Entry 4KC8 (X-ray diffraction, 1.76 A resolution); this record covers chain A.

Chain A:
Protein: Glycoside hydrolase, family 43
From: Thermotoga petrophila
Notes: EC 3.2.1.99; fragment: arabinanase
UniProt: A5IKD4 (A5IKD4_THEP1); residue numbers follow UniProt; this construct covers 21-471
Chain sequence (474 residues; row label = number of the first residue in the row; numbers below 1 keep their minus sign (Met-2 is residue -2)):
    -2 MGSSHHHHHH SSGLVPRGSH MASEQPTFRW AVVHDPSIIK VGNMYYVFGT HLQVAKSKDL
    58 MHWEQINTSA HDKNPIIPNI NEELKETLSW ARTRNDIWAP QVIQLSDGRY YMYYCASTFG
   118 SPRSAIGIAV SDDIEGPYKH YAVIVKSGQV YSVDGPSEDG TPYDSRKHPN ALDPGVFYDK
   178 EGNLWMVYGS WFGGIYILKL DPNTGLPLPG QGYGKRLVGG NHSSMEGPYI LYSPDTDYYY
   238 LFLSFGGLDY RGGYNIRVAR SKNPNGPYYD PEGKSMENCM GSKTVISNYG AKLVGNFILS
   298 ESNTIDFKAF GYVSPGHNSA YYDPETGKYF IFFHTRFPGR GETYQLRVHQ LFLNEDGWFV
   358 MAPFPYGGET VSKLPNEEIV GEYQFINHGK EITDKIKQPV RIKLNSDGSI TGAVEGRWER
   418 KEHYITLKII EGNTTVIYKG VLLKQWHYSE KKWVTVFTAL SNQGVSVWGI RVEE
Not modelled in the structure: -2 to 21, 471
Differences from the reference sequence: initiating methionine (-2); expression tag (-1 to 20)
Bound ions: Ca2+: Ala96, Pro171
Swiss-Prot annotation at these positions:
  - active site: Asp32 (Proton acceptor), Glu223 (Proton donor)
  - binding site (substrate): Asp32, Gly117, Asn167 to Asp170, Ser187 to Phe189, His219 to Glu223
  - binding site (Ca(2+)): His314
  - site: Asp170 (Important for catalytic activity), His314 (Important for substrate recognition)
Reported in the primary citation:
  - binding site for 2-amino-2-hydroxymethyl-propane-1,3-diol: Leu245
  - mutagenesis - G172C, G172C/G224A, G224A: unchanged catalytic activity on calcium deprivation
  - mutagenesis - Y226A: decreased catalytic activity
  - catalytic residues: Asp32, Asp170, Glu223 (proposed by the authors, not directly observed)

Summary:
Ala96 and Pro171 form the Ca2+ site. UniProt lists active-site residues Asp32 and Glu223, 14 substrate-binding
residues and Ca2+-binding residue His314. The paper reports catalytic residues Asp32, Asp170 and Glu223; Y226A
reduces catalytic activity; 4 substitutions were tested in all.
Chain A is Glycoside hydrolase, family 43 (Thermotoga petrophila); the structure, Crystal Structure of
Endo-1,5-alpha-L-arabinanase from Thermotoga petrophila RKU-1 in complex with TRIS, was determined by X-ray
diffraction (same publication as 4KC7, 4KCA and 4KCB).
